Entry 8DBX (electron microscopy, 1.92 A resolution); this record covers chains B and D of the 4 polymer chains in the assembly.

== Chain B (and D) ==
Protein: Nitrogenase molybdenum-iron protein beta chain
From: Azotobacter vinelandii
Notes: EC 1.18.6.1; chain D of this document is another copy of the same molecule, construct and numbering; everything in this record applies to it too
Reference sequence: P07329 (NIFK_AZOVI); residue numbers follow UniProt; this construct covers 1-523
Amino-acid sequence (523 residues; each row starts with the number of its first residue):
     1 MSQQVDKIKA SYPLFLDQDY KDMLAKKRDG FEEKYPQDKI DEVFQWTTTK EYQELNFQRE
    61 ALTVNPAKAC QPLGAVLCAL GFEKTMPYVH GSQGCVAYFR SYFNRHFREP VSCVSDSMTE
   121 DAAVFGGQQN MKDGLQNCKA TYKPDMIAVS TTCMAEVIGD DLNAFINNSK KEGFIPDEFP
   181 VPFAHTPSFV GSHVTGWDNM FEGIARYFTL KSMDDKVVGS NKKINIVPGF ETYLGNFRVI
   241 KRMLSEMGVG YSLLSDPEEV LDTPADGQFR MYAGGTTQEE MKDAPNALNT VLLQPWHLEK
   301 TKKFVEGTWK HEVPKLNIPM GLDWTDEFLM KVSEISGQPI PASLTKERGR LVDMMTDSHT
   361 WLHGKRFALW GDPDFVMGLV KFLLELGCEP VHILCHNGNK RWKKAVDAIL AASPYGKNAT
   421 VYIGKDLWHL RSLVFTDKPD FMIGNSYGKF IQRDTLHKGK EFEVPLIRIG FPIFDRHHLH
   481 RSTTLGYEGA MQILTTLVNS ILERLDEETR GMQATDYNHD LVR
Not modelled in the structure: 1
Ion coordination: fe(8)-S(7) cluster Fe: Cys-70, Cys-95, Cys-153, Ser-188 (shared with 3 residues of chain A); fe(8)-S(7) cluster, oxidized Fe: Cys-70, Cys-95, Cys-153, Ser-188 (shared with 3 residues of chain A); Fe ion site 1: Arg-108, Glu-109 (shared with Asp-353(D), Asp-357(D) of chain D); Fe ion site 2: Asp-353, Asp-357 (shared with Arg-108(D), Glu-109(D) of chain D)
Ligand contacts: fe(8)-S(7) cluster, oxidized / fe(8)-S(7) cluster: Cys-70, Pro-72, Ser-92, Gly-94, Cys-95, Tyr-98, Phe-99, Thr-152, Cys-153, Ser-188
UniProt features mapped onto this chain:
  - binding site ([8Fe-7S] cluster): Cys-70, Cys-95, Cys-153, Ser-188

== How chain B and chain D interact ==
Residue-residue contacts (141):
  Ser-11(B) / Tyr-517(D)  hydrogen bond (backbone-side chain)
  Ser-11(B) / Asn-518(D)
  Tyr-12(B) / Leu-505(D)  hydrophobic
  Tyr-12(B) / Glu-508(D)  hydrogen bond
  Tyr-12(B) / Thr-515(D)
  Tyr-12(B) / Tyr-517(D)
  Tyr-12(B) / Asn-518(D)
  Phe-15(B) / Tyr-517(D)
  Leu-16(B) / Ala-514(D)
  Leu-16(B) / Thr-515(D)
  Lys-34(B) / Gln-513(D)  hydrogen bond
  Gln-37(B) / Gln-513(D)  hydrogen bond
  Arg-105(B) / Val-522(D)
  Arg-108(B) / Asp-357(D)
  Arg-108(B) / Arg-523(D)  hydrogen bond (side chain-backbone)
  Glu-109(B) / Asp-353(D)
  Glu-109(B) / Asp-357(D)
  Arg-238(B) / Arg-350(D)
  Glu-258(B) / Arg-350(D)  salt bridge
  Glu-259(B) / Lys-346(D)  salt bridge
  Glu-259(B) / Arg-350(D)  salt bridge
  Asp-262(B) / Arg-350(D)  salt bridge
  Pro-264(B) / Lys-346(D)
  Pro-264(B) / Gly-349(D)
  Pro-264(B) / Arg-350(D)
  Ala-265(B) / Gly-349(D)  hydrogen bond (backbone-backbone)
  Ala-265(B) / Val-352(D)
  Ala-265(B) / Asp-353(D)
  Lys-346(B) / Glu-259(D)  salt bridge
  Lys-346(B) / Pro-264(D)
  Gly-349(B) / Pro-264(D)
  Gly-349(B) / Ala-265(D)  hydrogen bond (backbone-backbone)
  Arg-350(B) / Arg-238(D)
  Arg-350(B) / Glu-258(D)  salt bridge
  Arg-350(B) / Glu-259(D)  salt bridge
  Arg-350(B) / Asp-262(D)  salt bridge
  Arg-350(B) / Pro-264(D)
  Arg-350(B) / Arg-481(D)
  Val-352(B) / Ala-265(D)
  Asp-353(B) / Glu-109(D)
  Asp-353(B) / Ala-265(D)
  Met-354(B) / His-478(D)
  Met-354(B) / Arg-481(D)
  Asp-357(B) / Arg-108(D)
  Asp-357(B) / Glu-109(D)
  Asp-357(B) / His-477(D)
  Asp-357(B) / His-478(D)
  Ser-358(B) / His-477(D)  hydrogen bond
  Ser-358(B) / His-478(D)  hydrogen bond
  Trp-361(B) / His-477(D)
  Ser-446(B) / Leu-521(D)
  Tyr-447(B) / Leu-521(D)  hydrophobic
  Lys-449(B) / Asp-506(D)  salt bridge
  Lys-449(B) / His-519(D)
  Lys-449(B) / Asp-520(D)  hydrogen bond (side chain-backbone)
  Phe-450(B) / His-519(D)
  Phe-450(B) / Leu-521(D)  hydrophobic
  Gln-452(B) / Arg-510(D)
  Arg-453(B) / Arg-510(D)
  Arg-453(B) / Met-512(D)
  Arg-453(B) / Asp-516(D)
  Asp-454(B) / Met-512(D)
  Leu-456(B) / Arg-510(D)
  His-457(B) / Met-512(D)
  Glu-463(B) / Arg-510(D)
  Arg-468(B) / Asp-506(D)  salt bridge
  Phe-474(B) / Leu-521(D)
  Phe-474(B) / Val-522(D)
  Phe-474(B) / Arg-523(D)  hydrogen bond (backbone-backbone)
  Asp-475(B) / Leu-502(D)
  Asp-475(B) / Asp-506(D)
  Asp-475(B) / Leu-521(D)  hydrogen bond (backbone-backbone)
  Asp-475(B) / Arg-523(D)
  Arg-476(B) / Asn-499(D)
  Arg-476(B) / Leu-502(D)
  Arg-476(B) / Glu-503(D)
  Arg-476(B) / Asp-506(D)  salt bridge
  His-477(B) / Asp-357(D)
  His-477(B) / Ser-358(D)  hydrogen bond
  His-477(B) / Trp-361(D)
  His-477(B) / Thr-495(D)
  His-477(B) / Val-498(D)
  His-477(B) / Asn-499(D)  hydrogen bond (backbone-side chain)
  His-477(B) / Leu-502(D)
  His-477(B) / Arg-523(D)  hydrogen bond (side chain-backbone)
  His-478(B) / Met-354(D)  hydrogen bond (side chain-backbone)
  His-478(B) / Asp-357(D)
  His-478(B) / Ser-358(D)  hydrogen bond
  His-478(B) / Leu-494(D)
  His-478(B) / Thr-495(D)
  Leu-479(B) / Asn-499(D)
  Arg-481(B) / Met-354(D)
  Arg-481(B) / Met-491(D)
  Met-491(B) / Arg-481(D)
  Leu-494(B) / His-478(D)
  Thr-495(B) / His-477(D)
  Thr-495(B) / His-478(D)
  Val-498(B) / His-477(D)
  Asn-499(B) / Arg-476(D)
  Asn-499(B) / His-477(D)  hydrogen bond (side chain-backbone)
  Asn-499(B) / Leu-479(D)
  Leu-502(B) / Asp-475(D)
  Leu-502(B) / Arg-476(D)
  Leu-502(B) / His-477(D)
  Glu-503(B) / Arg-476(D)  salt bridge
  Asp-506(B) / Lys-449(D)  salt bridge
  Asp-506(B) / Arg-468(D)  salt bridge
  Asp-506(B) / Asp-475(D)
  Asp-506(B) / Arg-476(D)  salt bridge
  Glu-508(B) / Tyr-12(D)  hydrogen bond
  Arg-510(B) / Gln-452(D)
  Arg-510(B) / Arg-453(D)
  Arg-510(B) / Leu-456(D)
  Arg-510(B) / Glu-463(D)  salt bridge
  Met-512(B) / Arg-453(D)
  Met-512(B) / Asp-454(D)
  Met-512(B) / His-457(D)
  Gln-513(B) / Lys-34(D)  hydrogen bond
  Gln-513(B) / Gln-37(D)  hydrogen bond
  Ala-514(B) / Leu-16(D)
  Thr-515(B) / Tyr-12(D)
  Thr-515(B) / Leu-16(D)
  Asp-516(B) / Arg-453(D)
  Tyr-517(B) / Ser-11(D)  hydrogen bond (side chain-backbone)
  Tyr-517(B) / Tyr-12(D)
  Tyr-517(B) / Phe-15(D)
  Asn-518(B) / Ser-11(D)  hydrogen bond
  Asn-518(B) / Tyr-12(D)
  His-519(B) / Lys-449(D)
  His-519(B) / Phe-450(D)
  Asp-520(B) / Lys-449(D)  hydrogen bond (backbone-side chain)
  Leu-521(B) / Ser-446(D)
  Leu-521(B) / Tyr-447(D)  hydrophobic
  Leu-521(B) / Phe-450(D)  hydrophobic
  Leu-521(B) / Phe-474(D)
  Leu-521(B) / Asp-475(D)  hydrogen bond (backbone-backbone)
  Val-522(B) / Arg-105(D)
  Val-522(B) / Phe-474(D)
  Arg-523(B) / Arg-108(D)  hydrogen bond (backbone-side chain)
  Arg-523(B) / Phe-474(D)  hydrogen bond (backbone-backbone)
  Arg-523(B) / His-477(D)  hydrogen bond (backbone-side chain)
Interface residues without a listed pair, chain B (70 interface residues in all): Pro-13, Ile-40, Phe-44, Thr-263, Leu-505, Thr-509
Interface residues without a listed pair, chain D (70 interface residues in all): Pro-13, Ile-40, Phe-44, Thr-263, Thr-509

== Overview ==
The chain B/chain D interface involves 70 residues from each chain, with 28 hydrogen bonds and 16 salt
bridges. Polar pairs include Glu-258(B)/Arg-350(D), Glu-259(B)/Lys-346(D) and Glu-259(B)/Arg-350(D). Chain B
binds fe(8)-S(7) cluster, oxidized / fe(8)-S(7) cluster. From UniProt: 4 [8Fe-7S] cluster-binding residues on
chain B.
Chain B and chain D are both Nitrogenase molybdenum-iron protein beta chain (Azotobacter vinelandii); the
structure, CryoEM structure of partially oxidized MoFe-protein on ultrathin carbon, was determined by electron
microscopy (same publication as 8CRS, 8ENL, 8ENM, 8ENN and 8ENO).
